PDB entry 3HDD | X-ray diffraction, 2.20 A resolution | chains C and B of the 4 polymer chains in the assembly

[Chain C]
Molecule: 21-nt DNA strand
Notes: fragment: homeodomain
Sequence (21 nucleotides; row label = number of the first residue in the row):
   201 TTTTGCCATGTAATTACCTAA

[Chain B]
Name: Engrailed homeodomain
From: Drosophila melanogaster
UniProtKB: P02836 (HMEN_DROME); residues 1-60 here correspond to UniProt positions 454-513 (UniProt number = residue number + 453)
Amino-acid sequence (60 residues; numbered 1 to 60; the number before each row is that of its first residue):
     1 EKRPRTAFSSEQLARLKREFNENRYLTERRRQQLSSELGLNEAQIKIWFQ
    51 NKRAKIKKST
Unresolved in the structure: 1-2, 59-60
UniProt features mapped onto this chain:
  - DNA-binding region: Glu-1 to Thr-60 (Homeobox)

[Interface between chain C and chain B]
Pairs across the interface - 7 pairs, chain C then chain B:
  DC217(C) / Arg-31(B)  salt bridge to the phosphate
  DC218(C) / Gln-50(B)  phosphate contact
  DC218(C) / Arg-53(B)  salt bridge to the phosphate
  DT219(C) / Tyr-25(B)  hydrogen bond to the phosphate
  DT219(C) / Gln-50(B)  base contact
  DT219(C) / Arg-53(B)  salt bridge to the phosphate
  DA220(C) / Lys-57(B)  salt bridge to the phosphate
Interface residues without a listed pair, chain B (8 interface residues in all): Leu-26, Glu-28, Lys-46

[Overview]
Chain C and chain B form an interface of 4 and 8 residues respectively, with 1 hydrogen bond and 4 salt
bridges. Polar contacts include DT219(C)/Tyr-25(B), DC217(C)/Arg-31(B) and DC218(C)/Arg-53(B). From UniProt: a
DNA-binding region on chain B.
Chain C is a 21-nt DNA strand and chain B is Engrailed homeodomain (Drosophila melanogaster); the structure,
Engrailed homeodomain DNA complex, was determined by X-ray diffraction.
